PDB entry 9DJT | X-ray diffraction, 2.95 A resolution | chains A and B of the 3 polymer chains in the assembly

== Chain A ==
Molecule: Protein cereblon
From: Homo sapiens
UniProtKB: Q96SW2 (CRBN_HUMAN); numbering as in UniProt (aligned over 70-442)
Chain sequence (373 residues; each row starts with the number of its first residue):
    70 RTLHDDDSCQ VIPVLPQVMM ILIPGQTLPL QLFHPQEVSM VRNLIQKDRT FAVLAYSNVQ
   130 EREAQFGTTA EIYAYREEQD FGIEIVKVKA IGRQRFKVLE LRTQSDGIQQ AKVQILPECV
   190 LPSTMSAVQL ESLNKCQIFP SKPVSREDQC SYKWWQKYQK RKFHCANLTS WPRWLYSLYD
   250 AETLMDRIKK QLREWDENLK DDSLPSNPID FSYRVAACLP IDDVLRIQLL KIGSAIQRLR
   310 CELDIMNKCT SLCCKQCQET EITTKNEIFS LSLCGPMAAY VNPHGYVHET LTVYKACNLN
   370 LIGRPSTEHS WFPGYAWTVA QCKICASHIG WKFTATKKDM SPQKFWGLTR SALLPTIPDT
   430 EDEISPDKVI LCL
Not modelled in the structure: 70-72, 126-132, 148-153, 211-219, 428-437
Bound ions: Zn2+: Cys323, Cys326, Cys391, Cys394
Small-molecule neighbours: A1A5H ((3S)-3-(5-{[(4R)-6-ethyl-6-azaspiro[2.5]octan-4-yl]oxy}-1-oxo-1,3-dihydro-2H-isoindol-2-yl)piperidine-2,6-dione): Val350, Asn351, Pro352, His353, Glu377, His378, Ser379, Trp380, Trp386, Trp400, Phe402
Swiss-Prot annotation at these positions:
  - binding site (Zn(2+)): Cys323, Cys326, Cys391, Cys394
  - binding site ((S)-thalidomide): His378, Trp380, Trp386

== Chain B ==
Molecule: DNA damage-binding protein 1
From: Homo sapiens
UniProtKB: Q16531 (DDB1_HUMAN); the construct has insertions or renumbered stretches relative to UniProt, so the offset changes along the chain: 1-392 = UniProt 1-392; 697-699 = UniProt 393-395; 706-1140 = UniProt 706-1140
Chain sequence (836 residues; numbered 1 to 1140; 304 numbers in that range are skipped by the numbering (no residue carries them; nothing is unmodelled there); the number before each row is that of its first residue):
     1 MSYNYVVTAQ KPTAVNGCVT GHFTSAEDLN LLIAKNTRLE IYVVTAEGLR PVKEVGMYGK
    61 IAVMELFRPK GESKDLLFIL TAKYNACILE YKQSGESIDI ITRAHGNVQD RIGRPSETGI
   121 IGIIDPECRM IGLRLYDGLF KVIPLDRDNK ELKAFNIRLE ELHVIDVKFL YGCQAPTICF
   181 VYQDPQGRHV KTYEVSLREK EFNKGPWKQE NVEAEASMVI AVPEPFGGAI IIGQESITYH
   241 NGDKYLAIAP PIIKQSTIVC HNRVDPNGSR YLLGDMEGRL FMLLLEKEEQ MDGTVTLKDL
   301 RVELLGETSI AECLTYLDNG VVFVGSRLGD SQLVKLNVDS NEQGSYVVAM ETFTNLGPIV
   361 DMCVVDLERQ GQGQLVTCSG AFKEGSLRII RN
   697 GIGGNGNSGE IQKLHIRTVP LYESPRKICY QEVSQCFGVL SSRIEVQDTS GGTTALRPSA
   757 STQALSSSVS SSKLFSSSTA PHETSFGEEV EVHNLLIIDQ HTFEVLHAHQ FLQNEYALSL
   817 VSCKLGKDPN TYFIVGTAMV YPEEAEPKQG RIVVFQYSDG KLQTVAEKEV KGAVYSMVEF
   877 NGKLLASINS TVRLYEWTTE KELRTECNHY NNIMALYLKT KGDFILVGDL MRSVLLLAYK
   937 PMEGNFEEIA RDFNPNWMSA VEILDDDNFL GAENAFNLFV CQKDSAATTD EERQHLQEVG
   997 LFHLGEFVNV FCHGSLVMQN LGETSTPTQG SVLFGTVNGM IGLVTSLSES WYNLLLDMQN
  1057 RLNKVIKSVG KIEHSFWRSF HTERKTEPAT GFIDGDLIES FLDISRPKMQ EVVANLQYDD
  1117 GSGMKREATA DDLIKVVEEL TRIH
Not modelled in the structure: 1, 697-709, 774-777, 1015-1022, 1114-1122
Cystine bridges: Cys18-Cys313
Construct notes: linker (700-705)
Swiss-Prot annotation at these positions:
  - modified residue: Ser2 (N-acetylserine), Lys1067 (N6-acetyllysine), Thr1125 (Phosphothreonine)
  - cross-link: Lys1121 (Glycyl lysine isopeptide (Lys-Gly) (interchain with G-Cter in SUMO2))

== How chain A and chain B interact ==
Residue-residue contacts - 90 pairs, chain A then chain B:
  Cys188(A) with Pro951(B)
  Leu190(A) with Met927(B), hydrophobic; Pro951(B); Asn952(B)
  Pro191(A) with Trp953(B), hydrogen bond (backbone-side chain); Asn970(B); Glu1079(B)
  Ser192(A) with Trp953(B)
  Thr193(A) with Trp953(B)
  Ser195(A) with Asn970(B)
  Ala196(A) with Asn970(B); Phe972(B)
  Val197(A) with Phe1003(B), hydrophobic
  Leu199(A) with Glu312(B); Arg327(B)
  Glu200(A) with Glu312(B), hydrogen bond (backbone-side chain); Arg327(B), salt bridge
  Ser201(A) with Val259(B); Glu312(B), hydrogen bond
  Leu202(A) with Val259(B), hydrophobic; Met276(B), hydrophobic
  Asn203(A) with Thr118(B)
  Lys204(A) with Ile165(B); Ser217(B)
  Ile207(A) with Glu117(B); His163(B); Ile165(B), hydrophobic; Arg188(B), hydrogen bond (backbone-side chain)
  Phe208(A) with Gln183(B), hydrogen bond (backbone-side chain); Arg188(B), hydrogen bond (backbone-side chain)
  Pro209(A) with Gln183(B); Arg188(B); Ala214(B); Glu215(B)
  Ser210(A) with Gln183(B)
  Tyr221(A) with Pro838(B); Glu839(B), hydrogen bond (side chain-backbone)
  Gln225(A) with Pro838(B)
  Lys229(A) with Glu785(B), salt bridge
  Asn236(A) with Val360(B); Phe382(B); Arg722(B), hydrogen bond (backbone-side chain)
  Leu237(A) with Leu328(B), hydrophobic; Pro358(B), hydrophobic; Asn1005(B), hydrogen bond (backbone-side chain); Val1033(B)
  Thr238(A) with Val360(B); Arg722(B), hydrogen bond (backbone-side chain); Phe1003(B); Asn1005(B)
  Ser239(A) with Arg722(B); Lys723(B), hydrogen bond (backbone-side chain); Asn1005(B)
  Trp240(A) with Arg722(B), hydrogen bond (backbone-side chain); Leu912(B); Tyr913(B), hydrogen bond; Leu926(B)
  Pro241(A) with Tyr812(B)
  Arg242(A) with Glu787(B), salt bridge
  Trp243(A) with Tyr812(B); Val836(B); Pro843(B), hydrophobic; Tyr871(B)
  Leu244(A) with Met910(B), hydrophobic; Leu912(B), hydrophobic
  Tyr245(A) with Leu926(B), hydrophobic
  Leu247(A) with Ala841(B); Glu842(B)
  Tyr248(A) with Met910(B); Leu912(B); Asp925(B); Leu926(B), hydrophobic; Met927(B), hydrophobic; Trp953(B)
  Arg256(A) with Ala841(B); Glu842(B), salt bridge
  Ser303(A) with Met927(B)
  Ile305(A) with Met927(B), hydrophobic; Trp953(B), hydrophobic
  Gln306(A) with Met927(B); Ser929(B); Pro951(B)
  Arg309(A) with Met910(B), hydrogen bond
  Ile439(A) with Tyr906(B)
  Leu440(A) with Asn908(B)
  Cys441(A) with Ser886(B); Asn908(B), hydrogen bond (side chain-backbone); Ile909(B), hydrogen bond (side chain-backbone)
  Leu442(A) with Asn908(B), hydrogen bond (backbone-backbone); Asp925(B)
Also at the interface, not in a pair above, chain A (46 interface residues in all): Gln198, Gln206, His233, Ala235
Also at the interface, not in a pair above, chain B (57 interface residues in all): Gly119, Ala381, Leu814, Ala834, Ala869, Asn907, Phe949, Ser955

== Overview ==
Chain A and chain B form an interface of 46 and 57 residues respectively, with 17 hydrogen bonds and 4 salt
bridges. Polar pairs include Glu200(A)-Arg327(B), Lys229(A)-Glu785(B) and Arg242(A)-Glu787(B). Ligands of
chain A: compound A1A5H.
Here chain A is Protein cereblon and chain B is DNA damage-binding protein 1, both from Homo sapiens. Entry
9DJT (Ternary complex structure of Cereblon-DDB1 bound to WIZ(ZF7) and the molecular glue WIZ-5) was
determined by X-ray diffraction together with 9DJX from the same study.
